2YJA - chains A and B; structure by X-ray diffraction, 1.82 A resolution.

[Chain A]
Name: Stapled peptide
Amino-acid sequence (13 residues; row label = number of the first residue in the row; numbering starts at 0):
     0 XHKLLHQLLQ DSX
Covalent attachments: covalent link Leu-3/Leu-7
Modified positions: ACE (acetyl group) at position 0, NH2 (amino group) at position 12; Leu-3, Leu-7 (2-methyl-l-norleucine; MK8)

[Chain B]
Name: Estrogen receptor
Source organism: Homo sapiens
Notes: fragment: ligand-binding domain, residues 299-551
UniProt: P03372 (ESR1_HUMAN); numbering as in UniProt (aligned over 299-551)
Amino-acid sequence (255 residues; numbered 297 to 551; the number before each row is that of its first residue):
   297 GSKRSKKNSL ALSLTADQMV SALLDAEPPI LYSEYDPTRP FSEASMMGLL TNLADRELVH
   357 MINWAKRVPG FVDLTLHDQV HLLECAWLEI LMIGLVWRSM EHPGKLLFAP NLLLDRNQGK
   417 CVEGMVEIFD MLLATSSRFR MMNLQGEEFV CLKSIILLNS GVYTFLSSTL KSLEEKDHIH
   477 RVLDKITDTL IHLMAKAGLT LQQQHQRLAQ LLLILSHIRH MSNKGMEHLY SMKCKNVVPL
   537 YDLLLEMLDA HRLHA
Unresolved in the structure: 297-304, 550-551
Construct notes: expression tag (297-298)
Residues lining bound ligands: estradiol (EST): Met-343, Leu-346, Thr-347, Leu-349, Ala-350, Glu-353, Leu-384, Leu-387, Met-388, Leu-391, Arg-394, Phe-404, Met-421, Ile-424, Leu-428, Gly-521, His-524, Leu-525

[Chain A / chain B interface]
Contacting residue pairs (22):
  His-1(A) with Val-376(B); Glu-380(B), salt bridge; Leu-549(B)
  Leu-3(A) with Asp-538(B); Leu-539(B); Glu-542(B), hydrogen bond (backbone-side chain)
  Leu-4(A) with Ile-358(B), hydrophobic; Glu-542(B), hydrogen bond (backbone-side chain); Met-543(B), hydrophobic
  His-5(A) with Leu-372(B); Val-376(B)
  Leu-7(A) with Ile-358(B); Lys-362(B); Leu-539(B)
  Leu-8(A) with Ile-358(B), hydrophobic; Lys-362(B); Leu-372(B), hydrophobic; Gln-375(B); Val-376(B), hydrophobic; Leu-379(B), hydrophobic
  Gln-9(A) with Leu-372(B)
  Asp-10(A) with Lys-362(B), hydrogen bond (backbone-side chain)
Interface residues without a listed pair, chain A (9 interface residues in all): Lys-2
Interface residues without a listed pair, chain B (13 interface residues in all): Phe-367

[Summary]
9 residues of chain A face 13 of chain B across their interface, with 3 hydrogen bonds and 1 salt bridge.
Polar contacts include His-1(A)/Glu-380(B), Leu-3(A)/Glu-542(B) and Leu-4(A)/Glu-542(B). Bound to chain B:
estradiol.
Here chain A is Stapled peptide and chain B is Estrogen receptor (Homo sapiens). Entry 2YJA (Stapled Peptides
binding to Estrogen Receptor alpha) was determined by X-ray diffraction together with 2YJD from the same
study.
